PDB entry 8KAR | X-ray diffraction, 1.73 A resolution | chains A and B of the 3 polymer chains in the assembly

[Chain A (and B)]
Protein: Glutamate dehydrogenase
Source organism: Saccharolobus solfataricus
Notes: chain B of this document is another copy of the same molecule, construct and numbering; everything in this record applies to it too
UniProtKB: A0A0E3K1C8 (A0A0E3K1C8_SACSO); residue numbers follow UniProt; this construct covers 1-419
Chain sequence (419 residues; row label = number of the first residue in the row):
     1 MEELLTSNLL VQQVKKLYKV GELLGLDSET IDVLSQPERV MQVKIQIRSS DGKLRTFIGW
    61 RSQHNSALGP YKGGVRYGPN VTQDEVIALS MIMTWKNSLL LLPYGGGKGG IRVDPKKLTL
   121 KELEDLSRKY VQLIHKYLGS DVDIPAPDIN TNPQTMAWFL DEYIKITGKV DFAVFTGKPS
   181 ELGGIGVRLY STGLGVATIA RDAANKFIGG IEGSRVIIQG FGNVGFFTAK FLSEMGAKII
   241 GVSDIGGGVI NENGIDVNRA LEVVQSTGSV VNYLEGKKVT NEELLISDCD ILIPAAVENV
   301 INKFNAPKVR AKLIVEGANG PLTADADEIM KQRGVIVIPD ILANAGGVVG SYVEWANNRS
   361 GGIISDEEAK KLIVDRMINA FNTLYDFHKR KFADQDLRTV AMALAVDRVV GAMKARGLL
Disordered / not traced: 1-5
Ligand contacts:
  - 2-oxoglutaric acid (AKG): Lys72, Gly73, Gly74, Met93, Lys96, Lys108, Ala146, Pro147, Asp148, Thr176, Arg188, Asn319, Asn344, Gly347, Val348, Ser351
  - NAD (nicotinamide-adenine-dinucleotide): Arg76, Lys96, Asp148, Ile149, Asn150, Arg188, Thr192, Gln219, Gly220, Phe221, Gly222, Asn223, Val224, Gly225, Asp244, Ile245, Asn281, Ala295, Ala296, Val297, Gly317, Ala318, Asn319, Asn344, Gly347

[Interface between chain A and chain B]
Pairs across the interface - 29 pairs, chain A then chain B:
  Ala67(A) with Leu182(B)
  Leu68(A) with Phe172(B); Glu181(B)
  Gly69(A) with Val170(B); Phe172(B)
  Pro70(A) with Val170(B)
  Asp141(A) with Lys169(B), salt bridge; Val170(B), hydrogen bond (backbone-backbone)
  Val142(A) with Gly168(B)
  Tyr352(A) with Gly361(B), hydrogen bond (side chain-backbone); Gly362(B), hydrogen bond (side chain-backbone); Ile363(B)
  Trp355(A) with Gly361(B)
  Ala356(A) with Ser360(B)
  Arg359(A) with Asn358(B), hydrogen bond (side chain-backbone); Arg359(B), hydrogen bond (side chain-backbone); Gly361(B)
  Ser360(A) with Ser360(B), hydrogen bond (side chain-backbone)
  Arg408(A) with Glu181(B)
  Ala412(A) with Leu182(B), hydrophobic
  Ala415(A) with Gln154(B), hydrogen bond (backbone-side chain); Ala157(B); Trp158(B), hydrogen bond (backbone-side chain)
  Arg416(A) with Arg128(B), hydrogen bond (backbone-side chain); Asp161(B), salt bridge; Ile164(B); Leu182(B)
  Gly417(A) with Glu124(B)
  Leu418(A) with Asp161(B)
Also at the interface, not in a pair above, chain A (19 interface residues in all): Pro103, Ile364
Also at the interface, not in a pair above, chain B (22 interface residues in all): Lys121, Asp171, Ser180

[Summary]
The interface between chain A and chain B involves 19 residues on one side and 22 on the other, with 9
hydrogen bonds and 2 salt bridges. Polar contacts include Asp141(A)-Lys169(B), Arg416(A)-Asp161(B) and
Tyr352(A)-Gly361(B). Ligands of chain A: 2-oxoglutaric acid and NAD.
Chain A and chain B are both Glutamate dehydrogenase (Saccharolobus solfataricus); the structure, Glutamate
dehydrogenase-AKG, was determined by X-ray diffraction together with 8KAO from the same study.
